Entry 3HSV (X-ray diffraction, 1.43 A resolution); this record covers chains B and M of the 3 polymer chains in the assembly.

Chain B:
Protein: Speckle-type POZ protein
From: Homo sapiens
UniProt: O43791 (SPOP_HUMAN); numbering as in UniProt (aligned over 28-166)
Amino-acid sequence (145 residues; row label = number of the first residue in the row):
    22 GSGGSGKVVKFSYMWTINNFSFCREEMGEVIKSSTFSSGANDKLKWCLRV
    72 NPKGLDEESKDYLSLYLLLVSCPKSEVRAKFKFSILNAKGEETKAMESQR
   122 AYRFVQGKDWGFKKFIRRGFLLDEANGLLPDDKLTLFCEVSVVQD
Not modelled in the structure: 22-27, 60-64, 165-166
Differences from the reference sequence: expression tag (22-27); engineered mutation Gly140 (Asp in O43791)
Ion coordination: Zn2+: Lys103, Glu113, Glu160
UniProt features mapped onto this chain:
  - region: Tyr123 to Phe133 (Important for binding substrate proteins)
From the paper describing this entry:
  - mutagenesis - D130A, W131A: decreased binding to Puc

Chain M:
Protein: Core histone macro-H2A.1
From: Homo sapiens
UniProt: O75367 (H2AY_HUMAN); residues 170-185 here correspond to UniProt positions 171-186 (UniProt number = residue number + 1)
Amino-acid sequence (16 residues; numbered 170 to 185; the number before each row is that of its first residue):
   170 XDSTTEGTPADGFTVL
Not modelled in the structure: 182-185
Modified / non-standard residues: ACE (acetyl group) at position 170
Differences from the reference sequence: conflict ACE_170 (Ala171 in O75367)
Ion coordination: Zn2+: Asp180 (shared with 1 residue of chain A)
UniProt features mapped onto this chain:
  - modified residue: Ser172 (Phosphoserine), Thr177 (Phosphothreonine)

How chain B and chain M interact:
Pairs across the interface (17; chain B residue first):
  Tyr87(B) with Asp180(M), hydrogen bond
  Phe102(B) with Ala179(M), hydrophobic
  Met117(B) with Thr177(M)
  Glu118(B) with Thr177(M), hydrogen bond (backbone-side chain)
  Tyr123(B) with Pro178(M); Ala179(M), hydrogen bond (side chain-backbone)
  Lys129(B) with Gly181(M), hydrogen bond (side chain-backbone)
  Asp130(B) with Gly181(M)
  Trp131(B) with Ala179(M); Asp180(M); Gly181(M)
  Gly132(B) with Ala179(M); Asp180(M), hydrogen bond (backbone-backbone)
  Phe133(B) with Thr177(M); Ala179(M), hydrophobic; Asp180(M)
  Lys134(B) with Asp180(M), hydrogen bond (backbone-side chain)
Other interface residues (no listed pair), chain B (14 interface residues in all): Leu76, Ser119, Gln120
Other interface residues (no listed pair), chain M (6 interface residues in all): Glu175

In short:
14 residues of chain B and 6 residues of chain M are in contact, with 6 hydrogen bonds. Polar pairs include
Tyr87(B)-Asp180(M), Glu118(B)-Thr177(M) and Tyr123(B)-Ala179(M). Lys103(B), Glu113(B) and Glu160(B) form the
Zn2+ site. The paper reports that D130A and W131A of chain B reduce binding to Puc.
Chain B is Speckle-type POZ protein and chain M is Core histone macro-H2A.1, both from Homo sapiens; the
structure, Structures of SPOP-Substrate Complexes: Insights into Molecular Architectures of BTB-Cul3 Ubiquitin
Ligases: SPOPMATHx-MacroH2ASBCpep2, was determined by X-ray diffraction, deposited together with 3HQH, 3HQI,
3HQL, 3HQM, 3HU6, 3HVE, 3IVQ and 3IVV.
